Entry 3MG4 (X-ray diffraction, 3.11 A resolution); this record covers chains H and Z of the 28 polymer chains in the assembly.

== Chain H ==
Protein: Proteasome component PUP1
From: Saccharomyces cerevisiae
Notes: EC 3.4.25.1
UniProt: P25043 (PSB7_YEAST); the construct lacks a stretch of the UniProt sequence and is renumbered around it, so the offset changes along the chain: 1-91 = UniProt 30-120; 93-105 = UniProt 121-133; 106-187 = UniProt 135-216; 189-223 = UniProt 217-251
Amino-acid sequence (222 residues; numbered 1 to 223 plus 1 insertion-coded residue; 2 numbers in that range are skipped by the numbering (no residue carries them; nothing is unmodelled there); the number before each row is that of its first residue):
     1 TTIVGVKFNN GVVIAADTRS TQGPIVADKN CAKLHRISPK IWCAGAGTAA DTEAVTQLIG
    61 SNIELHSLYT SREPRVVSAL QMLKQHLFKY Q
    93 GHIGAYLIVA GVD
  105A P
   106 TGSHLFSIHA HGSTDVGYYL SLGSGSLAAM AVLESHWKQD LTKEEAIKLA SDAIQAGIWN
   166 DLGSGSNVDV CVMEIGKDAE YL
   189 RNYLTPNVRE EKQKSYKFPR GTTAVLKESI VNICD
Curated features (UniProtKB/Swiss-Prot):
  - active site: Thr1 (Nucleophile)
Ion coordination: Mg2+: Ile163, Asp166, Ser169 (shared with Asp194(Z) of chain Z)

== Chain Z ==
Protein: Proteasome component C5
From: Saccharomyces cerevisiae
Notes: EC 3.4.25.1
UniProt: P23724 (PSB1_YEAST); the construct lacks a stretch of the UniProt sequence and is renumbered around it, so the offset changes along the chain: -9 to -1 = UniProt 20-28; 1-70 = UniProt 29-98; 71-106 = UniProt 100-135; 107-144 = UniProt 138-175; 2 more segments
Amino-acid sequence (222 residues; row label = number of the first residue in the row; note: 2 numbers in that range are skipped by the numbering (no residue carries them; nothing is unmodelled there); a row labelled like 106A-106B holds insertion residues (106A, then the next letters in order); numbers below 1 keep their minus sign (Gln-9 is residue -9)):
    -9 QFNPYGDNG
     1 GTILGIAGED FAVLAGDTRN ITDYSINSRY EPKVFDCGDN IVMSANGFAA DGDALVKRFK
    61 NSVKWYHFDH
   70A N
    71 DKKLSINSAA RNIQHLLYGK RFFPYYVHTI IAGLDE
106A-106B DG
   107 KGAVYSFDPV GSYEREQCRA GGAAASLIMP FLDNQVNF
144A-144F KNQYEP
144H-144R GTNGKVKKPLK
   145 YLSVEEVIKL VRDSFTSATE RHIQVGDGLE ILIVTK
   182 DGVRKEFYEL KRD
Ion coordination: Mg2+: Asp194 (shared with Ile163(H), Asp166(H), Ser169(H) of chain H)
Small-molecule neighbours: LXT ((2S)-2-amino-N-[(1S)-1-({(1S)-1-[(4-methylbenzyl)carbamoyl]-3-phenylpropyl}carbamoyl)-3-phenylpropyl]-4-phenylbutanamide): Arg91, Ser112, Asp114, Pro115, Val116, Ser118, Glu120, Glu122, Arg125

== Chain H / chain Z interface ==
Residue-residue contacts (59; chain H residue first):
  Arg19(H) - Ile167(Z)
  Arg19(H) - Asp194(Z)  salt bridge
  Thr21(H) - Ile167(Z)
  Pro24(H) - Arg165(Z)
  Pro24(H) - His166(Z)
  Pro24(H) - Ile167(Z)  hydrogen bond (backbone-backbone)
  Ile25(H) - Arg165(Z)
  Ile25(H) - His166(Z)
  Val26(H) - Glu164(Z)
  Val26(H) - Arg165(Z)  hydrogen bond (backbone-side chain)
  Val26(H) - Ile167(Z)  hydrophobic
  Ala27(H) - Arg165(Z)  hydrogen bond (backbone-side chain)
  Lys29(H) - Glu164(Z)  salt bridge
  Lys29(H) - Arg165(Z)
  Ile163(H) - Asp194(Z)
  Trp164(H) - Ile26(Z)
  Trp164(H) - Arg29(Z)  hydrogen bond (backbone-side chain)
  Trp164(H) - Arg193(Z)
  Asn165(H) - Tyr24(Z)
  Asn165(H) - Arg29(Z)
  Asp166(H) - Tyr24(Z)
  Leu167(H) - Arg19(Z)
  Leu167(H) - Ile21(Z)  hydrophobic
  Leu167(H) - Asp23(Z)
  Leu167(H) - Tyr24(Z)  hydrogen bond (backbone-backbone)
  Leu167(H) - Ser25(Z)
  Leu167(H) - Ile26(Z)  hydrophobic
  Leu167(H) - Ile167(Z)
  Leu167(H) - Asp194(Z)
  Gly168(H) - Tyr24(Z)
  Gly170(H) - Asp194(Z)
  Ser171(H) - Asp194(Z)  hydrogen bond (backbone-side chain)
  Asn195(H) - Lys192(Z)  hydrogen bond (backbone-side chain)
  Asn195(H) - Asp194(Z)  hydrogen bond
  Arg197(H) - Thr160(Z)  hydrogen bond
  Arg197(H) - Ser161(Z)  hydrogen bond
  Arg197(H) - Glu164(Z)
  Glu198(H) - Thr160(Z)
  Lys200(H) - Asp157(Z)
  Gln201(H) - Lys153(Z)
  Gln201(H) - Arg156(Z)  hydrogen bond
  Gln201(H) - Asp157(Z)  hydrogen bond (backbone-side chain)
  Lys202(H) - Glu150(Z)
  Lys202(H) - Asp157(Z)
  Tyr204(H) - Phe137(Z)
  Tyr204(H) - Gln141(Z)
  Tyr204(H) - Leu154(Z)
  Tyr204(H) - Asp157(Z)  hydrogen bond
  Phe206(H) - Asn140(Z)
  Phe206(H) - Gln144C(Z)
  Arg208(H) - Pro144F(Z)
  Gly209(H) - Glu144E(Z)
  Gly209(H) - Pro144F(Z)
  Gly209(H) - Asn144J(Z)
  Thr210(H) - Asn144B(Z)
  Thr210(H) - Gln144C(Z)
  Thr210(H) - Tyr144D(Z)  hydrogen bond (backbone-backbone)
  Ala212(H) - Asn144J(Z)
  Val213(H) - Asn144J(Z)
Interface residues without a listed pair, chain H (34 interface residues in all): Gly23, Asp28, Ser169, Val196, Pro207, Thr211
Interface residues without a listed pair, chain Z (33 interface residues in all): Leu133, Gly144K, Glu190

== Overview ==
The interface between chain H and chain Z involves 34 residues on one side and 33 on the other, with 14
hydrogen bonds and 2 salt bridges. Among the polar pairs are Arg19(H)-Asp194(Z), Lys29(H)-Glu164(Z) and
Val26(H)-Arg165(Z). Chain Z binds compound LXT.
Here chain H is Proteasome component PUP1 and chain Z is Proteasome component C5, both from Saccharomyces
cerevisiae. Entry 3MG4 (Structure of yeast 20S proteasome with Compound 1) was determined by X-ray diffraction
together with 3MG0, 3MG6, 3MG7 and 3MG8 from the same study.
